Entry 7N4V (electron microscopy, 3.58 A resolution); this record covers chains A and B.

# Chain A (and B)
Molecule: Isoform 2 of NPC1-like intracellular cholesterol transporter 1
Organism: Homo sapiens
Notes: chain B of this document is another copy of the same molecule, construct and numbering; everything in this record applies to it too
UniProtKB: Q9UHC9 (NPCL1_HUMAN), isoform Q9UHC9-2; residues 1-1332 here = UniProt positions 1-1332
Amino-acid sequence (1332 residues; numbered 1 to 1332; the number before each row is that of its first residue):
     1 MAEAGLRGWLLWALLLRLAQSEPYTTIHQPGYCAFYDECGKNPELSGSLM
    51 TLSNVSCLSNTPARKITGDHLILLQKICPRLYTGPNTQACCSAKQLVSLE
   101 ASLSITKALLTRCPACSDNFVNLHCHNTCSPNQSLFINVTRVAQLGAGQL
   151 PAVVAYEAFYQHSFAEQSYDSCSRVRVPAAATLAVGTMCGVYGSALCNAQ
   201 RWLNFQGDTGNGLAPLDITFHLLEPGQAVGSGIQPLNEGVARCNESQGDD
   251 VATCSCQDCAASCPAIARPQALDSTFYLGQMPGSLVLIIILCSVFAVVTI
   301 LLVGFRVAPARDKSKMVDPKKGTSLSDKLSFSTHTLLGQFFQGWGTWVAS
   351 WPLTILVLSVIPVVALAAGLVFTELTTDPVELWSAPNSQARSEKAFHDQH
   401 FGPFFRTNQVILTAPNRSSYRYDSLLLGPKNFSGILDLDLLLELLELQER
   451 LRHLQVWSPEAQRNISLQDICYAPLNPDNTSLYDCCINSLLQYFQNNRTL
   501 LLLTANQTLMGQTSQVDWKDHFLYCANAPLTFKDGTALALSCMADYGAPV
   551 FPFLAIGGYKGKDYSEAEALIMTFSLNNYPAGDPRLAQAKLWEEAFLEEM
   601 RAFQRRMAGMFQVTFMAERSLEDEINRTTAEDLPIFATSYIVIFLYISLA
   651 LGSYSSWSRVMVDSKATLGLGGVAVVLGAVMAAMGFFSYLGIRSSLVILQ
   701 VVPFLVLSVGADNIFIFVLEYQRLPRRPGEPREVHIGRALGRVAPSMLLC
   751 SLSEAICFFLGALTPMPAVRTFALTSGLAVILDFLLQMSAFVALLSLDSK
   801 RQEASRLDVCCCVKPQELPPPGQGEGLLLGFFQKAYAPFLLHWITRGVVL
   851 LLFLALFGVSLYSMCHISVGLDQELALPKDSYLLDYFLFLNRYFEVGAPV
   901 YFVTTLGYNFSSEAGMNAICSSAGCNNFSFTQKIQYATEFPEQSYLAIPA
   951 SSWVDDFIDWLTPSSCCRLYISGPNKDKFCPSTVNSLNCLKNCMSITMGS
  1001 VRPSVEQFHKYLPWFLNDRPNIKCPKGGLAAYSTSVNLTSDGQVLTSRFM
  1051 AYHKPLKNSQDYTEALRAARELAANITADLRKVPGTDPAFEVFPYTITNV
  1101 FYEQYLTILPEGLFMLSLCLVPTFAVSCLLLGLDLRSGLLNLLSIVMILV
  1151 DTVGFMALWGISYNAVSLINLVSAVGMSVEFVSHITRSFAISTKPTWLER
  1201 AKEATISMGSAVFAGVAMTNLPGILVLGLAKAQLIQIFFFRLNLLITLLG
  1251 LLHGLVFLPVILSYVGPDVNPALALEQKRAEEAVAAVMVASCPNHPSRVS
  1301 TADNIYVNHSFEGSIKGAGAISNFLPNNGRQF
Unresolved in the structure: 1-332, 1286-1332
Disulfide bonds: Cys471-Cys485, Cys525-Cys542, Cys920-Cys925, Cys966-Cys1024, Cys967-Cys993, Cys980-Cys989
Glycans and other covalent adducts: N-acetylglucosamine (NAG) linked to Asn431, Asn464, Asn497, Asn506, Asn909, Asn1037, Asn1075

# How chain A and chain B interact
Contacting residue pairs - 14 pairs, chain A then chain B:
  Leu336(A) - Trp351(B)
  Gln339(A) - Trp351(B)
  Phe340(A) - Trp347(B)  hydrogen bond (backbone-side chain)
  Phe340(A) - Trp351(B)
  Phe340(A) - Thr354(B)
  Gly343(A) - Trp347(B)
  Trp344(A) - Trp347(B)  hydrophobic
  Trp347(A) - Phe340(B)  hydrogen bond (side chain-backbone)
  Trp347(A) - Gly343(B)
  Trp347(A) - Trp344(B)  hydrophobic
  Trp351(A) - Leu336(B)
  Trp351(A) - Gln339(B)
  Trp351(A) - Phe340(B)
  Thr354(A) - Phe340(B)
Also at the interface, not in a pair above, chain B (9 interface residues in all): Leu358

# In short
8 residues of chain A and 9 residues of chain B are in contact, with 2 hydrogen bonds. The hydrogen-bonded
pair is Phe340(A)-Trp347(B). N-acetylglucosamine is covalently linked to Asn431(A), Asn464(A), Asn497(A),
Asn506(A), Asn909(A) and Asn1037(A) and 1 more.
Both chains are Isoform 2 of NPC1-like intracellular cholesterol transporter 1 (Homo sapiens). Entry 7N4V
(Structure of cholesterol-bound human NPC1L1) was determined by electron microscopy together with 7N4U and
7N4X from the same study.
